1DEQ - chains A and B of the 7 polymer chains in the assembly; structure by X-ray diffraction, 3.50 A resolution.

# Chain A
Molecule: Fibrinogen (alpha chain)
From: Bos taurus
Notes: fragment: pseudomonas aeruginosa ps-1-modified fragment
Reference sequence: P02672 (FIBA_BOVIN); residues 1-390 here correspond to UniProt positions 20-409 (UniProt number = residue number + 19)
Sequence (390 residues; row label = number of the first residue in the row):
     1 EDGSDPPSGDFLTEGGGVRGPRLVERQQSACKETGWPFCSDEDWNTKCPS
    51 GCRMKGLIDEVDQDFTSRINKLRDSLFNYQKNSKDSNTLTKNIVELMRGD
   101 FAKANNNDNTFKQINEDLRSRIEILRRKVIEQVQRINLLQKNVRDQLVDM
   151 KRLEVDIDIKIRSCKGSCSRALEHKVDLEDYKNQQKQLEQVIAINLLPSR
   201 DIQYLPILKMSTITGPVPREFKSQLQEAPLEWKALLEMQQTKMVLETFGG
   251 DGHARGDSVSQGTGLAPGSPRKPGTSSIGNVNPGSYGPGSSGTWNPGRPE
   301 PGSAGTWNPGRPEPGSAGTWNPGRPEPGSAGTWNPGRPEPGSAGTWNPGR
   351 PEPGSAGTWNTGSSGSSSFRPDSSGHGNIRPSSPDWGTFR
Unresolved in the structure: 1-44, 225-390
Swiss-Prot annotation at these positions:
  - site: Arg19, Gly20 (Cleavage)
  - glycosylation: Thr306 (O-linked (GalNAc...) threonine)
Reported in the primary citation:
  - conformationally variable residues: Asp64 to Ile114

# Chain B
Molecule: Fibrinogen (beta chain)
From: Bos taurus
Notes: fragment: pseudomonas aeruginosa ps-1-modified fragment
Reference sequence: P02676 (FIBB_BOVIN); residues 61-468 here = UniProt positions 61-468
Sequence (408 residues; each row starts with the number of its first residue):
    61 KVERKPPDADGCLHADPDLGVLCPTGCKLQDTLVRQERPIRKSIEDLRNT
   111 VDSVSRTSSSTFQYITLLKNMWKGRQNQVQDNENVVNEYSSHLEKHQLYI
   161 DETVKNNIPTKLRVLRSILENLRSKIQKLESDVSTQMEYCRTPCTVTCNI
   211 PVVSGKECEKIIRNEGETSEMYLIQPEDSSKPYRVYCDMKTEKGGWTVIQ
   261 NRQDGSVDFGRKWDPYKQGFGNIATNAEGKKYCGVPGEYWLGNDRISQLT
   311 NMGPTKLLIEMEDWKGDKVTALYEGFTVQNEANKYQLSVSKYKGTAGNAL
   361 IEGASQLVGENRTMTIHNSMFFSTYDRDNDGWKTTDPRKQCSKEDGGGWW
   411 YNRCHAANPNGRYYWGGAYTWDMAKHGTDDGVVWMNWQGSWYSMKKMSKM
   461 IRPYFPEQ
Unresolved in the structure: 61-87, 468
Swiss-Prot annotation at these positions:
  - glycosylation: Asn371 (N-linked (GlcNAc...) asparagine)
Reported in the primary citation:
  - conformationally variable residues: Ile100 to Ser150

# Chain A / chain B interface
Pairs across the interface (4; chain A residue first):
  Ser163(A) - Ser266(B)
  Ser163(A) - Val267(B)
  Cys168(A) - Pro203(B)
  Cys168(A) - Cys204(B)
Also at the interface, not in a pair above, chain A (4 interface residues in all): Arg152, Ser169
Also at the interface, not in a pair above, chain B (5 interface residues in all): Met433

# Overview
The interface between chain A and chain B involves 4 residues on one side and 5 on the other. The paper
reports conformational variability at Asp64(A) and Ile100(B).
Chain A is Fibrinogen (alpha chain) and chain B is Fibrinogen (beta chain), both from Bos taurus; the
structure, The crystal structure of modified bovine fibrinogen (at ~4 angstrom resolution), was determined by
X-ray diffraction.
